PDB entry 4N5Y | X-ray diffraction, 3.16 A resolution | chains I and J of the 6 polymer chains in the assembly

# Chain I
Molecule: Hemagglutinin HA1 chain
Source organism: Influenza A virus
Notes: fragment: receptor binding domain, HA1
UniProt: Q6DQ33 (Q6DQ33_9INFA); the construct lacks a stretch of the UniProt sequence, so the offset changes along the chain: 11-55 = UniProt 17-61; 56-83 = UniProt 63-90; 84-96 = UniProt 92-104; 97-125 = UniProt 106-134; 3 more segments
Chain sequence (334 residues; row label = number of the first residue in the row; a row labelled like 125A-125B holds insertion residues (125A, then the next letters in order)):
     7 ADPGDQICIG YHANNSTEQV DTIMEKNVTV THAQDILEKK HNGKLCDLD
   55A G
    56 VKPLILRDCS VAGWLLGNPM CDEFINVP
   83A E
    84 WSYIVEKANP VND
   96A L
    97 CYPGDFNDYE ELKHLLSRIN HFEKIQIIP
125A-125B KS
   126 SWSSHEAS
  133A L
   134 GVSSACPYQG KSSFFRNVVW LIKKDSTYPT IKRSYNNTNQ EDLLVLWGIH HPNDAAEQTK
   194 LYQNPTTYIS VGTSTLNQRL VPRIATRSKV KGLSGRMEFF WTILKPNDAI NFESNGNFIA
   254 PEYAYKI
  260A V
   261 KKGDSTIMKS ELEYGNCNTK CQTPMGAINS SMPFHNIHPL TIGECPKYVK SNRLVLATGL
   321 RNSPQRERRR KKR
Disordered / not traced: 7, 325-333
Differences from the reference sequence: expression tag (7-10); engineered mutation Asp158 (Asn170 in Q6DQ33), Lys224 (Asn236 in Q6DQ33), Leu226 (Gln238 in Q6DQ33)
Disulfide bonds: Cys52-Cys277, Cys64-Cys76, Cys97-Cys139, Cys281-Cys305
Covalent attachments: N-acetylglucosamine (NAG) linked to Asn33, Asn169
Reported in the primary citation:
  - mutagenesis - N224K/Q226L: decreased binding to avian-type receptors
  - mutagenesis - N224K/Q226L: increased binding to human-type receptors
  - mutagenesis - N158D/N224K/Q226L: increased binding to human-type receptor

# Chain J
Molecule: Hemagglutinin HA2 chain
Source organism: Influenza A virus
Notes: fragment: membrane fusion domain, HA2
UniProt: Q6DQ33 (Q6DQ33_9INFA); residues 1-174 here correspond to UniProt positions 347-520 (UniProt number = residue number + 346)
Chain sequence (181 residues; row label = number of the first residue in the row):
     1 GLFGAIAGFI EGGWQGMVDG WYGYHHSNEQ GSGYAADKES TQKAIDGVTN KVNSIIDKMN
    61 TQFEAVGREF NNLERRIENL NKKMEDGFLD VWTYNAELLV LMENERTLDF HDSNVKNLYD
   121 KVRLQLRDNA KELGNGCFEF YHKCDNECME SVRNGTYDYP QYSEEARLKR EEISSGRLVP
   181 R
Disordered / not traced: 178-181
Differences from the reference sequence: expression tag (175-181)
Disulfide bonds: Cys144-Cys148

# How chain I and chain J interact
Contacting residue pairs (104; chain I residue first):
  Gly10(I) - Glu139(J)
  Asp11(I) - Ser27(J)
  Asp11(I) - Asn28(J)
  Asp11(I) - Glu29(J)
  Asp11(I) - Phe138(J)
  Asp11(I) - Glu139(J)
  Asp11(I) - Phe140(J)  hydrogen bond (backbone-backbone)
  Asp11(I) - His142(J)
  Asp11(I) - Lys143(J)
  Asp11(I) - Cys144(J)  hydrogen bond (side chain-backbone)
  Gln12(I) - His26(J)
  Gln12(I) - Ser27(J)  hydrogen bond (backbone-backbone)
  Gln12(I) - Leu133(J)
  Gln12(I) - Phe138(J)
  Gln12(I) - Phe140(J)
  Gln12(I) - Met149(J)
  Ile13(I) - His25(J)
  Ile13(I) - Cys137(J)
  Ile13(I) - Phe138(J)  hydrogen bond (backbone-backbone)
  Ile13(I) - Val152(J)  hydrophobic
  Cys14(I) - Trp14(J)
  Cys14(I) - Gly23(J)
  Cys14(I) - Tyr24(J)
  Cys14(I) - His25(J)  hydrogen bond (backbone-backbone)
  Cys14(I) - Cys137(J)  disulfide
  Ile15(I) - Ile10(J)
  Ile15(I) - Trp14(J)
  Ile15(I) - Gly23(J)
  Ile15(I) - Val122(J)  hydrophobic
  Ile15(I) - Gly136(J)  hydrogen bond (backbone-backbone)
  Gly16(I) - Trp14(J)
  Gly16(I) - Met17(J)
  Gly16(I) - Tyr22(J)
  Gly16(I) - Gly23(J)  hydrogen bond (backbone-backbone)
  Tyr17(I) - Ile6(J)  hydrophobic
  Tyr17(I) - Ala7(J)  hydrogen bond (side chain-backbone)
  Tyr17(I) - Ile10(J)
  Tyr17(I) - Gly12(J)
  Tyr17(I) - Gly13(J)
  Tyr17(I) - Trp14(J)  hydrogen bond (backbone-backbone)
  Tyr17(I) - Met17(J)
  Tyr17(I) - Trp21(J)
  Tyr17(I) - Val115(J)  hydrophobic
  His18(I) - Met17(J)  hydrogen bond (side chain-backbone)
  His18(I) - Gly20(J)  hydrogen bond (side chain-backbone)
  His18(I) - Trp21(J)  hydrogen bond (backbone-backbone)
  Ala19(I) - Trp14(J)
  Ala19(I) - Gln15(J)
  Asn20(I) - Gln15(J)
  Asn21(I) - Gln15(J)
  Val26(I) - Asn104(J)
  Asp27(I) - Leu101(J)
  Asp27(I) - Asn104(J)  hydrogen bond (backbone-side chain)
  Thr28(I) - Leu101(J)
  Thr28(I) - Asn104(J)
  Thr28(I) - Glu105(J)  hydrogen bond (side chain-backbone)
  Ile29(I) - Leu101(J)
  Ile29(I) - Met102(J)  hydrophobic
  Ile29(I) - Glu105(J)
  Met30(I) - Glu105(J)
  His38(I) - Trp21(J)
  Gln40(I) - Val52(J)
  Glu106(I) - Glu69(J)
  Glu106(I) - Phe70(J)
  Glu106(I) - Asn71(J)  hydrogen bond
  Lys109(I) - Glu69(J)  salt bridge
  Lys269(I) - Glu69(J)  salt bridge
  Pro293(I) - Ile56(J)  hydrophobic
  Phe294(I) - Met59(J)  hydrophobic
  Pro299(I) - Ala65(J)
  Pro299(I) - Leu89(J)  hydrophobic
  Leu300(I) - Ala65(J)
  Leu300(I) - Val66(J)
  Leu300(I) - Gly67(J)
  Lys307(I) - Met59(J)
  Lys307(I) - Asn60(J)  hydrogen bond (side chain-backbone)
  Lys307(I) - Gln62(J)
  Tyr308(I) - Gln62(J)  hydrogen bond (backbone-side chain)
  Tyr308(I) - Leu89(J)  hydrophobic
  Val309(I) - Thr93(J)
  Lys310(I) - Asp86(J)  salt bridge
  Lys310(I) - Asp90(J)  salt bridge
  Lys310(I) - Thr93(J)  hydrogen bond (backbone-side chain)
  Ser311(I) - Thr93(J)
  Ser311(I) - Glu97(J)  hydrogen bond
  Leu314(I) - Ala96(J)  hydrophobic
  Leu314(I) - Glu97(J)
  Leu314(I) - Val100(J)  hydrophobic
  Val315(I) - Val100(J)
  Val315(I) - Asn104(J)
  Leu316(I) - Val100(J)  hydrophobic
  Leu316(I) - Asn104(J)
  Ala317(I) - Asn104(J)  hydrogen bond (backbone-side chain)
  Ala317(I) - Thr107(J)  hydrogen bond (backbone-side chain)
  Thr318(I) - Val48(J)
  Thr318(I) - His111(J)  hydrogen bond (backbone-side chain)
  Gly319(I) - His111(J)  hydrogen bond (backbone-side chain)
  Leu320(I) - Ile6(J)  hydrophobic
  Leu320(I) - Trp21(J)
  Leu320(I) - His111(J)
  Arg321(I) - Leu108(J)
  Ser323(I) - Gly12(J)
  Ser323(I) - Gly13(J)  hydrogen bond (side chain-backbone)
  Pro324(I) - Ala7(J)  hydrophobic
Other interface residues (no listed pair), chain I (46 interface residues in all): Val34, Val36, Thr37, Ile42, Glu89
Other interface residues (no listed pair), chain J (63 interface residues in all): Val18, Ile55, Thr61, Glu64, Leu118, Tyr119
Cross-chain cystine bridges: Cys14(I)-Cys137(J)

# Summary
Chain I and chain J form an interface of 46 and 63 residues respectively; the contacts include 1 disulfide
bond, 24 hydrogen bonds and 4 salt bridges. Among the polar pairs are Lys109(I)-Glu69(J), Lys269(I)-Glu69(J)
and Lys310(I)-Asp86(J). From the paper: N224K/Q226L of chain I reduce binding to avian-type receptors;
N224K/Q226L of chain I increase binding to human-type receptors.
Here chain I is Hemagglutinin HA1 chain and chain J is Hemagglutinin HA2 chain, both from Influenza A virus.
Entry 4N5Y (Crystal structure of H5 hemagglutinin mutant (N158D, N224K and Q226L) from the influenza virus
A/Viet Nam/1203/2004 ...) was determined by X-ray diffraction together with 4N5Z from the same study.
